Entry 4JLQ (X-ray diffraction, 3.05 A resolution); this record covers chains A and B.

[Chain A]
Name: Transportin-1
Organism: Homo sapiens
Notes: fragment: and 375-898
UniProt: Q92973 (TNPO1_HUMAN); residues 1-890 here correspond to UniProt positions 9-898 (UniProt number = residue number + 8)
Chain sequence (854 residues; numbered 1 to 890; 36 numbers in that range are skipped by the numbering (no residue carries them; nothing is unmodelled there); the number before each row is that of its first residue):
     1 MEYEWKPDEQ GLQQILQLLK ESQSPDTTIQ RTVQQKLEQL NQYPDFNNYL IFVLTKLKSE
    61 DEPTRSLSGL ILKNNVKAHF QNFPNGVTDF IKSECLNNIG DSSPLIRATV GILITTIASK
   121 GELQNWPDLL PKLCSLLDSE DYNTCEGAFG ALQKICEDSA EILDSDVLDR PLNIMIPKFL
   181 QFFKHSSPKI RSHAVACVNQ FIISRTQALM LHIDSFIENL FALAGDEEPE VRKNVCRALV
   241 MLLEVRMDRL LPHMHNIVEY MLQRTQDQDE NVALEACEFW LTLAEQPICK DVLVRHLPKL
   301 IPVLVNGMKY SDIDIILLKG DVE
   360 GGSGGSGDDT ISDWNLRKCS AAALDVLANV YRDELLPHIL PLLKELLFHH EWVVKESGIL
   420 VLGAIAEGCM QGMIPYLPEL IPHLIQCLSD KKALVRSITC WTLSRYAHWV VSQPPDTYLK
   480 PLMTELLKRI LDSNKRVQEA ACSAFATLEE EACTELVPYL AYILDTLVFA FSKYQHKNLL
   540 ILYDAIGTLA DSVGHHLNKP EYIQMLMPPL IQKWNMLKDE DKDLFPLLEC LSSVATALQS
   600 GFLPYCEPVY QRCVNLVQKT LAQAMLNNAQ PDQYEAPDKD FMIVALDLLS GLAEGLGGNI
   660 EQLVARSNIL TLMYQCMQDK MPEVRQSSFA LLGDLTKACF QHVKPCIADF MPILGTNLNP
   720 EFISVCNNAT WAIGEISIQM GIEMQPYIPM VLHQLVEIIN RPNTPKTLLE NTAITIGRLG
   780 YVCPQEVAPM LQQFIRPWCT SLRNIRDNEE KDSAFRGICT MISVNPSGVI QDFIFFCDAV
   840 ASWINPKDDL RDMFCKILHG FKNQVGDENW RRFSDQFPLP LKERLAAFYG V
Disordered / not traced: 1-3, 321-323, 360-367
Swiss-Prot annotation at these positions:
  - site (Important for interaction with cargo nuclear localization signals): Trp460, Trp730

[Chain B]
Name: Nuclear polyadenylated RNA-binding protein NAB2
Organism: Saccharomyces cerevisiae S288c
UniProt: P32505 (NAB2_YEAST); numbering as in UniProt (aligned over 205-242)
Chain sequence (38 residues; row label = number of the first residue in the row):
   205 RFTQRGGGAV GKNRRGGRGG NRGGRNNNST RFNPLAKA
Disordered / not traced: 205-233, 241-242
Swiss-Prot annotation at these positions:
  - region: Arg209 to Leu239 (PY-NLS nuclear localization signal), Arg209 to Gly228 (RNA-binding RGG-box)
  - modified residue (Omega-N-methylarginine): Arg209, Arg222
From the paper describing this entry:
  - contacts within the chain: Phe236-Pro238

[How chain A and chain B interact]
Contacting residue pairs (20):
  Lys377(A) - Pro238(B)
  Lys377(A) - Ala240(B)  hydrogen bond (side chain-backbone)
  Ala380(A) - Leu239(B)
  Ala381(A) - Leu239(B)
  Asp384(A) - Leu239(B)
  Leu419(A) - Pro238(B)  hydrophobic
  Ile457(A) - Pro238(B)  hydrophobic
  Trp460(A) - Phe236(B)
  Trp460(A) - Pro238(B)
  Trp460(A) - Leu239(B)  hydrophobic
  Glu498(A) - Phe236(B)
  Ala499(A) - Phe236(B)  hydrophobic
  Ser502(A) - Arg235(B)
  Ser502(A) - Phe236(B)  hydrogen bond (side chain-backbone)
  Ala505(A) - Arg235(B)
  Thr506(A) - Arg235(B)
  Glu509(A) - Arg235(B)  salt bridge
  Ile540(A) - Thr234(B)
  Asp543(A) - Arg235(B)  salt bridge
  Thr547(A) - Arg235(B)
Other interface residues (no listed pair), chain A (20 interface residues in all): Trp373, Ala423, Ser456, Arg464
Other interface residues (no listed pair), chain B (7 interface residues in all): Asn237
Interface features reported in the paper:
  - residue pairs: Arg235(B)-Asp543(A) (salt bridge), Arg235(B)-Thr506(A), Arg235(B)-Glu509(A) (salt bridge), Arg235(B)-Thr547(A) (hydrogen bond), Phe236(B)-Ala499(A) (hydrophobic contact), Phe236(B)-Glu498(A) (hydrophobic contact), Phe236(B)-Trp460(A) (hydrophobic contact), Pro238(B)-Leu419(A) (hydrophobic contact), Pro238(B)-Ile457(A) (hydrophobic contact), Pro238(B)-Trp460(A) (hydrophobic contact), Leu239(B)-Ala381(A) (hydrophobic contact), Leu239(B)-Trp460(A) (hydrophobic contact)
  - interface residues, chain B: Thr234(B), Leu239(B)

[In short]
20 residues of chain A face 7 of chain B across their interface, with 2 hydrogen bonds and 2 salt bridges.
Polar pairs include Glu509(A)-Arg235(B), Asp543(A)-Arg235(B) and Lys377(A)-Ala240(B). The paper describes salt
bridges between Arg235(B) and Asp543(A) and Arg235(B) and Glu509(A); a contact between Arg235(B) and
Thr506(A); a hydrogen bond between Arg235(B) and Thr547(A). The paper reports interface residues Thr234(B) and
Leu239(B); contacts within the chain involving Phe236(B) and Pro238(B).
Here chain A is Transportin-1 (Homo sapiens) and chain B is Nuclear polyadenylated RNA-binding protein NAB2
(Saccharomyces cerevisiae S288c). Entry 4JLQ (Crystal structure of human Karyopherin-beta2 bound to the PY-NLS
of Saccharomyces cerevisiae NAB2) was determined by X-ray diffraction.
